PDB entry 7PT6 | electron microscopy, 3.20 A resolution | chains 4 and 7 of the 18 polymer chains in the assembly

# Chain 4
Name: DNA replication licensing factor MCM4
Organism: Saccharomyces cerevisiae (strain ATCC 204508 / S288c)
Notes: EC 3.6.4.12
Reference sequence: P30665 (MCM4_YEAST); residue numbers follow UniProt; this construct covers 1-933
Amino-acid sequence (933 residues; numbered 1 to 933; the number before each row is that of its first residue):
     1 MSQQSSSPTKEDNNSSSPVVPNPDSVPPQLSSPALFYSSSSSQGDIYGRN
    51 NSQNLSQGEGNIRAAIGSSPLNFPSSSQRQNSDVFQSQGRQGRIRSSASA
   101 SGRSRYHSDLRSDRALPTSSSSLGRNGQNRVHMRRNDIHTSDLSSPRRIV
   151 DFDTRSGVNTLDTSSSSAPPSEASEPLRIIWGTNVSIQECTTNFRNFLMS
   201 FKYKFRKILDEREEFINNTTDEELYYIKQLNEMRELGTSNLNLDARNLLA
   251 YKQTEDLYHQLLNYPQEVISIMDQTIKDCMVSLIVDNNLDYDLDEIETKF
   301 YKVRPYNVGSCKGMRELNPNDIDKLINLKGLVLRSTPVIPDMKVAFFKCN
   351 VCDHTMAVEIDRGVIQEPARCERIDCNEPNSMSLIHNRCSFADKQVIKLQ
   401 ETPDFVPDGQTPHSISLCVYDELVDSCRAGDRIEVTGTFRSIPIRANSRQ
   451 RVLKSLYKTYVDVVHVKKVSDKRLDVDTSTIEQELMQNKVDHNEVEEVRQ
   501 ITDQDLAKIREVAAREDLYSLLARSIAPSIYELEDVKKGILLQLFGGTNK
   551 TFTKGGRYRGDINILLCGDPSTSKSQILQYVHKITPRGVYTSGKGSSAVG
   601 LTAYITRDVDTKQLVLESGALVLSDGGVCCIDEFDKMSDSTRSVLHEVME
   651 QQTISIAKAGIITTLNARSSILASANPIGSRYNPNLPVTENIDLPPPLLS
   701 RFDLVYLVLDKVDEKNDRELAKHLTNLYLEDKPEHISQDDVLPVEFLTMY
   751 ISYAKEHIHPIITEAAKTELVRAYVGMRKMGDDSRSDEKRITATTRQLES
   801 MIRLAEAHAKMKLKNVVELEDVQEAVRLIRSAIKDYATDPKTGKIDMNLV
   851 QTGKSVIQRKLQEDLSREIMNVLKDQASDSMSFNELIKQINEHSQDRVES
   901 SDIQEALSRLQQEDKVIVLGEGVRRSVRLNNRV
Not modelled in the structure: 1-176, 780-788, 854-933
UniProt features mapped onto this chain:
  - motif: Ser-700 to Asp-703 (Arginine finger)
  - binding site (ATP): Gly-568 to Ser-575
  - modified residue (Phosphoserine): Ser-52, Ser-56, Ser-69
  - mutagenesis: Lys-574 (K574A: Loss of MCM2-7 complex helicase activity)
Metal / ion sites: Zn2+: Cys-349, Cys-352, Cys-371, Cys-376; Mg2+: Ser-575 (together with ATP-gamma-S) (shared with Glu-542(7) of chain 7)
Small-molecule neighbours:
  - ATP-gamma-S (AGS; phosphothiophosphoric acid-adenylate ester), molecule 1: Ser-529, Ile-530, Tyr-531, Leu-533, Asp-569, Pro-570, Ser-571, Thr-572, Ser-573, Lys-574, Ser-575, Gln-576, Asn-676, Leu-720, His-723, Leu-724
  - ATP-gamma-S (AGS), molecule 2: Glu-650, Pro-697, Arg-701, Thr-795, Arg-796, Glu-799
What the authors report for this chain:
  - post-translational modification sites: Ser-144 (from molecular simulation)

# Chain 7
Name: DNA replication licensing factor MCM7
Organism: Saccharomyces cerevisiae (strain ATCC 204508 / S288c)
Notes: EC 3.6.4.12
Reference sequence: P38132 (MCM7_YEAST); residues 1-845 here = UniProt positions 1-845
Amino-acid sequence (845 residues; each row starts with the number of its first residue):
     1 MSAALPSIQLPVDYNNLFNEITDFLVTFKQDTLSSDATRNENEDENLDAE
    51 NIEQHLLEKGPKYMAMLQKVANRELNSVIIDLDDILQYQNEKFLQGTQAD
   101 DLVSAIQQNANHFTELFCRAIDNNMPLPTKEIDYKDDVLDVILNQRRLRN
   151 ERMLSDRTNEIRSENLMDTTMDPPSSMNDALREVVEDETELFPPNLTRRY
   201 FLYFKPLSQNCARRYRKKAISSKPLSVRQIKGDFLGQLITVRGIITRVSD
   251 VKPAVEVIAYTCDQCGYEVFQEVNSRTFTPLSECTSEECSQNQTKGQLFM
   301 STRASKFSAFQECKIQELSQQVPVGHIPRSLNIHVNGTLVRSLSPGDIVD
   351 VTGIFLPAPYTGFKALKAGLLTETYLEAQFVRQHKKKFASFSLTSDVEER
   401 VMELITSGDVYNRLAKSIAPEIYGNLDVKKALLLLLVGGVDKRVGDGMKI
   451 RGDINVCLMGDPGVAKSQLLKAICKISPRGVYTTGKGSSGVGLTAAVMKD
   501 PVTDEMILEGGALVLADNGICCIDEFDKMDESDRTAIHEVMEQQTISISK
   551 AGINTTLNARTSILAAANPLYGRYNPRLSPLDNINLPAALLSRFDILFLM
   601 LDIPSRDDDEKLAEHVTYVHMHNKQPDLDFTPVEPSKMREYIAYAKTKRP
   651 VMSEAVNDYVVQAYIRLRQDSKREMDSKFSFGQATPRTLLGIIRLSQALA
   701 KLRLADMVDIDDVEEALRLVRVSKESLYQETNKSKEDESPTTKIFTIIKK
   751 MLQETGKNTLSYENIVKTVRLRGFTMLQLSNCIQEYSYLNVWHLINEGNT
   801 LKFVDDGTMDTDQEDSLVSTPKLAPQTTASANVSAQDSDIDLQDA
Not modelled in the structure: 1, 32-58, 167-176, 213-219, 729-845
UniProt features mapped onto this chain:
  - motif: Ser-592 to Asp-595 (Arginine finger)
  - binding site (ATP): Tyr-423, Gly-463, Ala-465, Lys-466, Ser-467, Asn-568, Arg-593, Arg-687
  - modified residue: Thr-811 (Phosphothreonine), Ser-819 (Phosphoserine), Ser-838 (Phosphoserine)
  - mutagenesis: Lys-466 (K466A: Loss of MCM2-7 complex helicase activity)
Metal / ion sites: Zn2+: Cys-262, Cys-265, Cys-284, Cys-289; Mg2+ site 1: Ser-467 (together with ADP); Mg2+ site 2: Glu-542 (together with ATP-gamma-S) (shared with Ser-575(4) of chain 4)
Small-molecule neighbours:
  - ADP (adenosine-5'-diphosphate): Glu-421, Ile-422, Tyr-423, Asn-425, Asp-461, Pro-462, Gly-463, Val-464, Ala-465, Lys-466, Ser-467, Gln-468, Leu-612, Val-616
  - ATP-gamma-S (AGS; phosphothiophosphoric acid-adenylate ester): Met-448, Ile-450, Glu-542, Ala-589, Ser-592, Arg-593, Pro-686, Arg-687, Leu-690

# How chain 4 and chain 7 interact
Contacting residue pairs (190; chain 4 residue first):
  Ile-179(4) with Gln-145(7)
  Ile-180(4) with Gln-145(7)
  Trp-181(4) with Gln-145(7); Glu-268(7), hydrogen bond
  Gly-182(4) with Ile-142(7); Gln-145(7), hydrogen bond (backbone-side chain)
  Thr-183(4) with Gln-145(7), hydrogen bond (backbone-side chain)
  Asn-184(4) with Tyr-134(7); Val-141(7)
  Glu-189(4) with Tyr-134(7), hydrogen bond
  Asp-256(4) with Tyr-134(7)
  His-259(4) with Tyr-134(7); Lys-135(7)
  Gln-260(4) with Tyr-134(7)
  Asn-263(4) with Asp-136(7); Val-138(7); Arg-303(7), hydrogen bond (backbone-side chain)
  Tyr-264(4) with Val-138(7), hydrophobic; Val-141(7); Arg-303(7)
  Arg-315(4) with Asp-250(7), salt bridge; Arg-341(7), hydrogen bond (backbone-side chain); Ile-507(7)
  Glu-316(4) with Arg-341(7), salt bridge
  Leu-317(4) with Arg-341(7), hydrogen bond (backbone-side chain)
  Asn-318(4) with Arg-341(7), hydrogen bond
  Pro-319(4) with Pro-253(7), hydrophobic; Phe-307(7), hydrophobic; Ser-308(7); Ala-309(7)
  Asn-320(4) with Asp-137(7)
  Ile-322(4) with Thr-302(7); Arg-303(7)
  Asp-323(4) with Arg-303(7), hydrogen bond (backbone-side chain)
  Lys-324(4) with Asp-137(7), salt bridge; Val-138(7)
  Asp-361(4) with Phe-299(7)
  Arg-362(4) with Asp-263(7), salt bridge; Phe-299(7)
  Val-364(4) with Gln-297(7); Phe-299(7), hydrophobic
  Gln-400(4) with Asn-554(7), hydrogen bond (side chain-backbone); Thr-555(7)
  Val-406(4) with Asn-558(7); Arg-560(7), hydrogen bond (backbone-side chain)
  Pro-407(4) with Arg-560(7)
  Asp-408(4) with Arg-479(7), salt bridge; Asp-517(7); Asn-518(7); Arg-560(7)
  Gly-409(4) with Arg-479(7); Val-514(7); Asp-517(7), hydrogen bond (backbone-side chain)
  Thr-411(4) with Ile-507(7); Leu-508(7), hydrogen bond (side chain-backbone); Gly-510(7); Val-514(7)
  Pro-412(4) with Leu-508(7); Thr-556(7); Leu-557(7)
  His-413(4) with Asp-250(7), salt bridge; Glu-505(7), salt bridge
  Ser-441(4) with Thr-302(7)
  Arg-451(4) with Pro-280(7)
  Val-452(4) with Thr-277(7); Phe-278(7); Thr-279(7)
  Leu-453(4) with Thr-277(7); Phe-278(7), hydrogen bond (backbone-backbone); Pro-280(7), hydrophobic; Met-300(7), hydrophobic
  Lys-454(4) with Arg-276(7); Phe-278(7); Asp-504(7), salt bridge
  Ser-455(4) with Ala-254(7); Val-255(7), hydrogen bond (backbone-backbone); Val-273(7); Ser-275(7); Arg-276(7), hydrogen bond (backbone-backbone)
  Leu-456(4) with Lys-252(7); Pro-253(7); Ala-254(7), hydrophobic; Phe-310(7), hydrophobic; Val-502(7); Thr-503(7)
  Tyr-457(4) with Pro-253(7), hydrogen bond (backbone-backbone); Val-255(7), hydrophobic; Ile-258(7); Phe-307(7), hydrophobic
  Thr-459(4) with Lys-252(7), hydrogen bond; Pro-253(7)
  Pro-528(4) with Asp-446(7)
  Ser-529(4) with Val-444(7); Asp-446(7), hydrogen bond; Met-448(7), hydrogen bond
  Ile-530(4) with Met-448(7), hydrophobic
  Ser-571(4) with Thr-685(7); Pro-686(7); Arg-687(7)
  Ser-575(4) with Glu-542(7), hydrogen bond; Gln-543(7)
  Gln-576(4) with Met-448(7); Lys-449(7); Ile-450(7)
  Gln-579(4) with Gln-543(7), hydrogen bond
  Lys-583(4) with Gly-447(7), hydrogen bond (side chain-backbone)
  Val-589(4) with Ser-549(7)
  Tyr-590(4) with Glu-539(7); Ser-547(7)
  Thr-591(4) with Ser-549(7)
  Ser-592(4) with Thr-535(7); Glu-539(7), hydrogen bond; Ser-547(7), hydrogen bond (side chain-backbone)
  Lys-594(4) with Ser-532(7); Thr-535(7)
  Gly-595(4) with Ile-548(7); Ser-549(7), hydrogen bond (backbone-backbone); Lys-550(7)
  Ser-596(4) with Ser-549(7)
  Ser-597(4) with Ser-549(7), hydrogen bond (backbone-backbone); Lys-550(7); Ala-551(7)
  Val-599(4) with Ala-551(7), hydrophobic
  Gly-600(4) with Ser-549(7); Lys-550(7); Asn-554(7)
  Tyr-604(4) with Gly-552(7); Ile-553(7); Asn-554(7), hydrogen bond
  Val-609(4) with Asp-504(7); Met-506(7), hydrophobic
  Lys-612(4) with Lys-499(7)
  Ala-620(4) with Ser-549(7); Asn-554(7)
  Asp-632(4) with Glu-542(7)
  Glu-633(4) with His-538(7)
  Asn-676(4) with Ala-589(7)
  Ser-680(4) with Pro-587(7); Ala-588(7); Ala-589(7)
  Arg-681(4) with Gln-683(7); Thr-685(7)
  Asp-710(4) with Arg-668(7), salt bridge; Gln-683(7)
  Lys-711(4) with Arg-668(7), hydrogen bond (backbone-side chain)
  Val-712(4) with Arg-668(7); Gln-669(7); Lys-672(7)
  Glu-714(4) with Ile-665(7); Gln-669(7)
  Asp-717(4) with Tyr-664(7); Arg-668(7), salt bridge; Gln-669(7)
  Arg-718(4) with Val-661(7); Gln-662(7); Ile-665(7)
  Leu-720(4) with Pro-686(7), hydrophobic
  Ala-721(4) with Val-661(7), hydrophobic; Tyr-664(7), hydrophobic; Leu-689(7), hydrophobic
  Lys-722(4) with Val-661(7)
  Leu-724(4) with Leu-689(7), hydrophobic; Leu-690(7), hydrophobic
  Thr-725(4) with Asn-657(7); Val-660(7); Val-661(7); Ile-693(7)
  Leu-727(4) with Lys-442(7); Val-444(7), hydrophobic
  Tyr-728(4) with Lys-442(7); Ile-450(7); Val-651(7); Met-652(7), hydrogen bond (backbone-backbone); Ile-693(7), hydrophobic; Gln-697(7)
  Leu-729(4) with Val-651(7); Met-652(7); Ser-653(7); Glu-654(7); Asn-657(7)
  Glu-730(4) with Lys-442(7), hydrogen bond (backbone-side chain)
  Asp-731(4) with Lys-442(7), salt bridge; Arg-649(7), salt bridge; Val-651(7)
  Lys-732(4) with Arg-443(7)
  Pro-733(4) with Lys-442(7); Arg-443(7); Val-444(7), hydrophobic; Gly-445(7), hydrogen bond (backbone-backbone)
  His-735(4) with Asp-446(7)
Interface residues without a listed pair, chain 4 (100 interface residues in all): Pro-265, Gln-366, Gln-410, Pro-443, Ala-446, Pro-570, Tyr-580, Leu-601, Glu-617, Ser-618, Gly-619, Lys-636, Gly-679
Interface residues without a listed pair, chain 7 (111 interface residues in all): Asp-133, Arg-146, Arg-149, Phe-192, Val-251, Thr-261, Val-340, Val-440, Ala-495, Glu-509, Arg-593, Ala-684

# Overview
The interface between chain 4 and chain 7 involves 100 residues on one side and 111 on the other, with 32
hydrogen bonds and 12 salt bridges. Among the polar pairs are Arg-315(4)/Asp-250(7), Glu-316(4)/Arg-341(7) and
Lys-324(4)/Asp-137(7). One ATP-gamma-S molecule is bound between chain 4 and chain 7. The paper reports a
modification site at Ser-144(4).
Here chain 4 is DNA replication licensing factor MCM4 and chain 7 is DNA replication licensing factor MCM7,
both from Saccharomyces cerevisiae (strain ATCC 204508 / S288c). Entry 7PT6 (Structure of MCM2-7 DH complexed
with Cdc7-Dbf4 in the presence of ATPgS, state III) was determined by electron microscopy together with 7PT7
from the same study.
